4XHD - chain A; structure by X-ray diffraction, 2.40 A resolution.

[Chain A]
Name: Nuclear receptor subfamily 1 group I member 2
Source organism: Homo sapiens
Reference sequence: O75469 (NR1I2_HUMAN), isoform O75469-3; residues 130-434 here correspond to UniProt positions 153-457 (UniProt number = residue number + 23)
Amino-acid sequence (315 residues; numbered 120 to 434; the number before each row is that of its first residue):
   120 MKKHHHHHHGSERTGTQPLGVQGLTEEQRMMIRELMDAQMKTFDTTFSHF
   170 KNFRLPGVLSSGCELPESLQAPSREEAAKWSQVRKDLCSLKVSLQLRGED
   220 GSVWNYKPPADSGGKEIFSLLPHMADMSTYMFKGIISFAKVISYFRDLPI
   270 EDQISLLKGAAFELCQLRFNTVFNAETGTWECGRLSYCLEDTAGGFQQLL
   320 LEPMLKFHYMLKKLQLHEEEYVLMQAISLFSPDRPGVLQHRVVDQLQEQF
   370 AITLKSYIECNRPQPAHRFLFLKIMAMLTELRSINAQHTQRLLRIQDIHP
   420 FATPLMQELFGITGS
Not modelled in the structure: 120-141, 179-196, 310-313, 432-434
Differences from the reference sequence: initiating methionine (120); expression tag (121-129)
Residues lining bound ligands: 40U (N-{(2R)-1-[(4S)-4-(4-chlorophenyl)-4-hydroxy-3,3-dimethylpiperidin-1-yl]-3-methyl-1-oxobutan-2-yl}-2-cyclopropylacetamide): L206, L209, V211, L240, M243, A244, S247, F281, Q285, F288, W299, C301, Y306, M323, L324, H327, H407, L411, I414, F420, A421, M425

[Overview]
Ligands of chain A: compound 40U.
Chain A is Nuclear receptor subfamily 1 group I member 2 (Homo sapiens); the structure, Structure of human
pregnane X receptor ligand binding domain with compound-1, was determined by X-ray diffraction, deposited
together with 4S0S and 4S0T.
